9CH5 - chains A and B of the 4 polymer chains in the assembly; structure by X-ray diffraction, 2.00 A resolution.

== Chain A ==
Protein: TP-methylase family protein
From: Shewanella oneidensis
Reference sequence: Q8EGW3 (Q8EGW3_SHEON); residues 1-263 here = UniProt positions 1-263
Chain sequence (263 residues; row label = number of the first residue in the row):
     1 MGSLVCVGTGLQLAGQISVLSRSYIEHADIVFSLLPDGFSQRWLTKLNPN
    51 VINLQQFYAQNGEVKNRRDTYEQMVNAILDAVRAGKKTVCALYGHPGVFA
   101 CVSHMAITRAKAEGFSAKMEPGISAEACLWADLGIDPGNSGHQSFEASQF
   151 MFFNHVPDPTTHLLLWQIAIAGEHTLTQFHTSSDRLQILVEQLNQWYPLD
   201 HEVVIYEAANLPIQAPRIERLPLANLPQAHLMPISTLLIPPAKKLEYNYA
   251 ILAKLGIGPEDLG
Unresolved in the structure: 1
Ligand contacts: S-adenosylhomocysteine (SAH): Leu11, Tyr93, Gly94, His95, Val98, Phe99, Ala100, Ser124, Ala125, Trp166, Gln167, Tyr206, Glu207, Ala208, Asn210, Pro233, Ile234, Ser235, Thr236

== Chain B ==
Protein: Extradiol ring-cleavage dioxygenase LigAB LigA subunit domain-containing protein
From: Shewanella oneidensis
Reference sequence: Q8EGW2 (Q8EGW2_SHEON); residues 1-71 here = UniProt positions 1-71
Chain sequence (78 residues; row label = number of the first residue in the row; numbers below 1 keep their minus sign (Met-6 is residue -6)):
    -6 MHHHHHHMSGLSDFFTQLGQDAQLMEDYKQNPEAVMRAHGLTDEQINAVM
    44 TGDMEKLKTLSGDSSYQSYDVISHGNGD
Unresolved in the structure: -6 to 2, 54-71
Construct notes: initiating methionine (-6); expression tag (-5 to 0); engineered mutation Asp63 (Leu in Q8EGW2)

== How chain A and chain B interact ==
Contacting residue pairs (23):
  Leu13(A) - Phe8(B)  hydrophobic
  Leu13(A) - Thr9(B)
  Leu13(A) - Gly12(B)
  Ala14(A) - Thr9(B)
  Ala14(A) - Gln13(B)
  Gly15(A) - Gly12(B)
  Phe39(A) - Ser5(B)
  Phe39(A) - Phe8(B)  hydrophobic
  Phe39(A) - Leu50(B)
  Arg42(A) - Ser5(B)
  Trp43(A) - Thr9(B)
  Leu211(A) - Met47(B)  hydrophobic
  Pro212(A) - Phe8(B)
  Pro212(A) - Leu11(B)  hydrophobic
  Pro212(A) - Gly12(B)
  Pro212(A) - Met18(B)  hydrophobic
  Ile213(A) - Phe8(B)  hydrophobic
  Ile213(A) - Leu11(B)  hydrophobic
  Ile213(A) - Tyr21(B)
  Ile213(A) - Val42(B)  hydrophobic
  Ile213(A) - Met47(B)  hydrophobic
  Ile213(A) - Leu50(B)  hydrophobic
  Gln214(A) - Met47(B)
Also at the interface, not in a pair above, chain A (13 interface residues in all): Arg22, Asp37, Lys46
Also at the interface, not in a pair above, chain B (15 interface residues in all): Leu4, Asp6, Phe7, Lys51

== Overview ==
13 residues of chain A and 15 residues of chain B are in contact. Chain A binds S-adenosylhomocysteine.
Chain A is TP-methylase family protein and chain B is Extradiol ring-cleavage dioxygenase LigAB LigA subunit
domain-containing protein, both from Shewanella oneidensis; the structure, Structure of the
alpha-N-methyltransferase (SonM) and RiPP precursor (SonA-L63D) heteromeric complex (bound to SAM), was
determined by X-ray diffraction, deposited together with 9CGW, 9CH0, 9CH1, 9CH2, 9CH3, 9CH7, 9CHI and 9CHK.
